Entry 9FKN (electron microscopy, 3.40 A resolution); this record covers chains A and B.

== Chain A ==
Molecule: Monocarboxylate transporter 8
Source organism: Homo sapiens
Reference sequence: P36021 (MOT8_HUMAN); residues 2-498 here = UniProt positions 2-498
Amino-acid sequence (521 residues; numbered -7 to 513; the number before each row is that of its first residue; numbers below 1 keep their minus sign (Met-7 is residue -7)):
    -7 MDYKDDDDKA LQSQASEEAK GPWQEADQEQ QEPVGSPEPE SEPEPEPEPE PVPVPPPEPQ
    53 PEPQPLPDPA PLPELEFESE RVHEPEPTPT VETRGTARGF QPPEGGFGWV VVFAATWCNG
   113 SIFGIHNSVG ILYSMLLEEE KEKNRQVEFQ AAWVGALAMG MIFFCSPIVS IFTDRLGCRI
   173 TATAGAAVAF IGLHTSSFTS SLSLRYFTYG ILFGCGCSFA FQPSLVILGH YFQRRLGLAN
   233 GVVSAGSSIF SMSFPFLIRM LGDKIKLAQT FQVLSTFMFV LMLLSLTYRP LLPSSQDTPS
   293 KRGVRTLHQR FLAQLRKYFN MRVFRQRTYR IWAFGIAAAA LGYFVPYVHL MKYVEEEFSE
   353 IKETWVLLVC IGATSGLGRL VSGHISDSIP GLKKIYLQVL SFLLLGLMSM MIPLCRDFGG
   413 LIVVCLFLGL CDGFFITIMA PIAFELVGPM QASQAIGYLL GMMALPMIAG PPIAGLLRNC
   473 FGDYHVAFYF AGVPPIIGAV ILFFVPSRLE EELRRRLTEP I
Disordered / not traced: -7 to 93, 136-138, 285-312, 512-513
Differences from the reference sequence: initiating methionine (-7); expression tag (-6 to 1, 499-513)
Small-molecule neighbours: 3,5,3',5'-tetraiodo-L-thyronine (T44): Phe115, Phe155, Phe213, Leu217, Ser236, Tyr335, Phe336, Arg371, Phe427, Ile428, Met431, Ala432, Ile448, Leu452, Met455, Met459
Curated features (UniProtKB/Swiss-Prot):
  - modified residue: Ala2 (N-acetylalanine)
  - natural variant: Ser120 (S120F: In MCT8 deficiency), Gly147 (G147R: In MCT8 deficiency), Ala150 (A150T: In MCT8 deficiency; A150V: In MCT8 deficiency), Phe156 (deletion: In MCT8 deficiency), Val161 (V161M: In MCT8 deficiency), Arg197 (R197H: In MCT8 deficiency), Gly208 (G208C: In MCT8 deficiency), Ser216 (S216F: In MCT8 deficiency), Leu217 (L217R: In MCT8 deficiency), Pro247 (P247L: In MCT8 deficiency), Leu360 (L360W: In MCT8 deficiency), Arg371 (R371C: In MCT8 deficiency), 8 further natural variant entries in UniProt
  - mutagenesis: His118 (H118A: Reduction of thyroid hormone (TH) transport; H118Q: Does not alter kinetic characteristics of thyroid hormone (TH) transport), His186 (H186A: No effect on thyroid hormone (TH) transport), Ser216 (S216A: No effect on thyroid hormone transport. No effect on protein abundance. No effect on protein localization to the plasma membrane), Arg371 (R371A: Does not affect localization to the cell membrane. Abolishes T3 uptake activity), His376 (H376A: No effect on thyroid hormone (TH) transport), Asp424 (D424A: Does not affect localization to the cell membrane. Abolishes T3 uptake activity), Gly490 (G490A: No effect on thyroid hormone (TH) transport)
Reported in the primary citation:
  - contacts within the chain: Tyr339-Asp424 (hydrogen bond), Arg371-Asp424
  - binding site for 3,5,3',5'-tetraiodo-L-thyronine: Phe115, Phe336, Arg371, Met431
  - conformationally variable residues (helix shift, side-chain flip): Tyr335, Phe336, Tyr339, Arg371
  - mutagenesis - F115A (Kd 13.8 uM), N119A (Kd 9.5 uM), Y335A (Kd 9.6 uM), F336A (Kd 13.4 uM), Y339A (Kd 8.6 uM), R371A (Kd 11.2 uM): unchanged binding to 3,5,3',5'-tetraiodo-L-thyronine
  - disease-associated variants - D424N: decreased growth
  - disease-associated variants - D424N: unchanged binding to T4

== Chain B ==
Molecule: ALFA-tag nanobody
Source organism: Vicugna pacos
Notes: antibody fragment or engineered binder
Amino-acid sequence (124 residues; each row starts with the number of its first residue):
     1 GSEVQLQESG GGLVQPGGSL RLSCTASGVT ISALNAMAMG WYRQAPGERR VMVAAVSERG
    61 NAMYRESVQG RFTVTRDFTN KMVSLQMDNL KPEDTAVYYC HVLEDRVDSF HDYWGQGTQV
   121 TVSS
Disordered / not traced: 1-3

== Chain A / chain B interface ==
Pairs across the interface (22):
  Lys385(A) with Glu58(B), salt bridge
  Tyr388(A) with Arg59(B)
  Val497(A) with Arg59(B)
  Ser499(A) with Arg59(B), hydrogen bond
  Leu501(A) with Glu58(B); Leu103(B), hydrophobic; Phe110(B), hydrophobic
  Glu502(A) with Ser57(B), hydrogen bond; Arg59(B), salt bridge; Asn61(B), hydrogen bond; Met63(B)
  Glu504(A) with Phe110(B)
  Leu505(A) with Met52(B), hydrophobic; Ala55(B), hydrophobic; Ser57(B)
  Arg508(A) with Arg65(B); Asp112(B), salt bridge
  Leu509(A) with Met52(B), hydrophobic; Tyr64(B); Arg65(B), hydrogen bond (backbone-side chain)
  Glu511(A) with Arg49(B), salt bridge; Arg65(B), hydrogen bond (backbone-side chain)
Also at the interface, not in a pair above, chain A (13 interface residues in all): Pro498, Arg506
Also at the interface, not in a pair above, chain B (15 interface residues in all): Ala38, Tyr42

== Summary ==
The interface between chain A and chain B involves 13 residues on one side and 15 on the other, with 5
hydrogen bonds and 4 salt bridges. Polar pairs include Lys385(A)-Glu58(B), Glu502(A)-Arg59(B) and
Arg508(A)-Asp112(B). From the paper: a binding site for 3,5,3',5'-tetraiodo-L-thyronine at Phe115(A),
Phe336(A) and Arg371(A) among others; D424N of chain A reduces growth; 7 substitutions were tested in all.
Chain A is Monocarboxylate transporter 8 (Homo sapiens) and chain B is ALFA-tag nanobody (Vicugna pacos); the
structure, Human monocarboxylate transporter 8 bound to thyroxine, was determined by electron microscopy
together with 9FOT, 9GF8, 9GSZ and 9GV5 from the same study.
